Entry 8K4P (electron microscopy, 2.81 A resolution); this record covers chains B and C of the 4 polymer chains in the assembly.

Chain B:
Molecule: Guanine nucleotide-binding protein G(I)/G(S)/G(T) subunit beta-1
Source organism: Homo sapiens
Reference sequence: P62873 (GBB1_HUMAN); residues 3-340 here = UniProt positions 3-340
Chain sequence (338 residues; each row starts with the number of its first residue):
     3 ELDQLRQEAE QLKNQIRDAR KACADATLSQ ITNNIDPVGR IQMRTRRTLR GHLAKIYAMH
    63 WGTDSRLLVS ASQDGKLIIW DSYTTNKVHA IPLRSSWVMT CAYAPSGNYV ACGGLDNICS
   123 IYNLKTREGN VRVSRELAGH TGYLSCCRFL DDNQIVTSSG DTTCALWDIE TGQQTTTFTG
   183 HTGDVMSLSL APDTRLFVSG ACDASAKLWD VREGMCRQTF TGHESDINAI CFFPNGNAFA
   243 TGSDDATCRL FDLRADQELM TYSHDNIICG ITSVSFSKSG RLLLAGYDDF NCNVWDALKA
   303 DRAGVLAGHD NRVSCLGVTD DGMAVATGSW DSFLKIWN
Swiss-Prot annotation at these positions:
  - modified residue: H266 (Phosphohistidine)
  - natural variant: L30 (L30F: In MRD42; uncertain significance), R52 (R52G: In MRD42), G64 (G64V: In MRD42), D76 (D76E: In MRD42; D76G: In MRD42), G77 (G77S: In MRD42), K78 (K78R: In MRD42), I80 (I80N: In MRD42; I80T: In MRD42), H91 (H91R: In MRD42; uncertain significance), A92 (A92T: In MRD42), P94 (P94S: In MRD42), L95 (L95P: In MRD42), R96 (R96L: In MRD42), 5 further natural variant entries in UniProt

Chain C:
Molecule: Guanine nucleotide-binding protein G(i) subunit alpha-1
Source organism: Homo sapiens
Reference sequence: P63096 (GNAI1_HUMAN); numbering as in UniProt (aligned over 1-354)
Chain sequence (354 residues; row label = number of the first residue in the row):
     1 MGCTLSAEDK AAVERSKMID RNLREDGEKA AREVKLLLLG AGESGKSTIV KQMKIIHEAG
    61 YSEEECKQYK AVVYSNTIQS IIAIIRAMGR LKIDFGDSAR ADDARQLFVL AGAAEEGFMT
   121 AELAGVIKRL WKDSGVQACF NRSREYQLND SAAYYLNDLD RIAQPNYIPT QQDVLRTRVK
   181 TTGIVETHFT FKDLHFKMFD VGGQRSERKK WIHCFEGVTA IIFCVALSDY DLVLAEDEEM
   241 NRMHESMKLF DSICNNKWFT DTSIILFLNK KDLFEEKIKK SPLTICYPEY AGSNTYEEAA
   301 AYIQCQFEDL NKRKDTKEIY THFTCATDTK NVQFVFDAVT DVIIKNNLKD CGLF
Not modelled in the structure: 1, 59-179
Swiss-Prot annotation at these positions:
  - region: K35 to T48 (G1 motif), D173 to T181 (G2 motif), F196 to R205 (G3 motif), I265 to D272 (G4 motif), T324 to T329 (G5 motif)
  - binding site (GTP): E43 to T48, S151, L175 to T181, D200 to Q204, N269 to D272, A326
  - binding site (Mg(2+)): S47, T181
  - modified residue: R178 (ADP-ribosylarginine), Q204 (Deamidated glutamine), C351 (ADP-ribosylcysteine)
  - lipidation: G2 (N-myristoyl glycine), C3 (S-palmitoyl cysteine)
  - natural variant: G40 (G40C: In NEDHISB; G40R: In NEDHISB), G45 (G45D: In NEDHISB), T48 (T48I: In NEDHISB; T48K: In NEDHISB), Q52 (Q52P: In NEDHISB), S75 (deletion: In NEDHISB; uncertain significance), Q172 (deletion: In NEDHISB), D173 (D173V: In NEDHISB), E186 to F189 (deletion: In NEDHISB; uncertain significance), C224 (C224Y: In NEDHISB), K270 (K270N: In NEDHISB; K270R: In NEDHISB), D272 (D272G: In NEDHISB), A326 (A326P: In NEDHISB), 1 further natural variant entry in UniProt
  - mutagenesis: G42 (G42R: Abolishes switch to an activated conformation and dissociation from beta and gamma subunits upon GTP binding. Abolishes interaction with RGS family members), E116 (E116L: Enhances interaction (inactive GDP-bound) with RGS14), Q147 (Q147L: Enhances interaction (inactive GDP-bound) with RGS14), E245 (E245L: Enhances interaction (inactive GDP-bound) with RGS14)

Chain B / chain C interface:
Pairs across the interface (43; chain B residue first):
  L55(B) - L23(C)
  L55(B) - G27(C)
  K57(B) - H213(C)  hydrogen bond (side chain-backbone)
  K57(B) - E216(C)  salt bridge
  Y59(B) - H213(C)  hydrogen bond
  Y59(B) - C214(C)
  K78(B) - L23(C)
  K78(B) - D26(C)
  I80(B) - L23(C)  hydrophobic
  N88(B) - A12(C)
  K89(B) - S16(C)
  K89(B) - I19(C)
  K89(B) - D20(C)  salt bridge
  V90(B) - R15(C)  hydrogen bond (backbone-side chain)
  V90(B) - I19(C)
  A92(B) - I19(C)  hydrophobic
  W99(B) - I184(C)
  W99(B) - F199(C)  hydrophobic
  W99(B) - C214(C)
  W99(B) - F215(C)  hydrophobic
  M101(B) - K210(C)
  L117(B) - Q204(C)  hydrogen bond (backbone-side chain)
  L117(B) - W211(C)  hydrophobic
  L117(B) - F215(C)  hydrophobic
  N119(B) - T182(C)
  N119(B) - G183(C)
  N119(B) - Q204(C)
  I120(B) - K180(C)
  Y145(B) - Q204(C)
  Y145(B) - S206(C)
  Y145(B) - K210(C)
  Y145(B) - W211(C)
  G162(B) - S206(C)
  D186(B) - S206(C)
  D186(B) - E207(C)  hydrogen bond (side chain-backbone)
  M188(B) - K210(C)
  C204(B) - E207(C)
  C204(B) - K210(C)
  D228(B) - E207(C)
  D228(B) - K209(C)  salt bridge
  D228(B) - K210(C)  salt bridge
  N230(B) - K210(C)  hydrogen bond
  R314(B) - W258(C)
Other interface residues (no listed pair), chain B (30 interface residues in all): R52, G53, Q75, H91, G131, H142, D246, W332
Other interface residues (no listed pair), chain C (27 interface residues in all): V13, T181, K257

In short:
The interface between chain B and chain C involves 30 residues on one side and 27 on the other, with 6
hydrogen bonds and 4 salt bridges. Polar contacts include K57(B)-E216(C), K89(B)-D20(C) and D228(B)-K209(C).
Chain B is Guanine nucleotide-binding protein G(I)/G(S)/G(T) subunit beta-1 and chain C is Guanine
nucleotide-binding protein G(i) subunit alpha-1, both from Homo sapiens; the structure, Cryo-EM structure of
an active Kaposi's Sarcoma-Associated Herpesvirus-G Protein-Coupled Receptor (KSHV-GPCR) in complex with Gi
protein, was determined by electron microscopy together with 8K4O from the same study.
